Entry 8Y1K (electron microscopy, 3.10 A resolution); this record covers chains B and C of the 10 polymer chains in the assembly.

# Chain B (and C)
Name: TdpA
Organism: Thermus antranikianii DSM 12462
Notes: chain C of this document is another copy of the same molecule, construct and numbering; everything in this record applies to it too
Chain sequence (586 residues; numbered 1 to 586; the number before each row is that of its first residue):
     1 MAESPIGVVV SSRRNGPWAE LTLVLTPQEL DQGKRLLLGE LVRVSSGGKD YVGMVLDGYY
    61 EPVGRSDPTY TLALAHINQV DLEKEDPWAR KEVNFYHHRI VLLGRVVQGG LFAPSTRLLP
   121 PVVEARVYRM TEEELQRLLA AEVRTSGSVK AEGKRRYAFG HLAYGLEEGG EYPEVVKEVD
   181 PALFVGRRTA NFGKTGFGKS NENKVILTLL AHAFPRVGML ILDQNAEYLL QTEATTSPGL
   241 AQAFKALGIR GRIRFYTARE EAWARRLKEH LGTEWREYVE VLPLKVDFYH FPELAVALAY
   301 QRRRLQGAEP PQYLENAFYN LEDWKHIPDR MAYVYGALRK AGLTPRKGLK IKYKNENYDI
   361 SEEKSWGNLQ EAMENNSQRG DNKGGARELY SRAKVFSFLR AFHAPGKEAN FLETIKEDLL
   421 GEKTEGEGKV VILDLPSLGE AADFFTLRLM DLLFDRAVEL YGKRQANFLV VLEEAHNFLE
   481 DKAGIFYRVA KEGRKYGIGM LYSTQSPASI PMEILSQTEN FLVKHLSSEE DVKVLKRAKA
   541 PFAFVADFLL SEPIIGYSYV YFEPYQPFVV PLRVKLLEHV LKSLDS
Not modelled in the structure: 1-2, 142-156, 374-383 (chain C: 1-2, 145-154, 354-357, 374-383)
Residues lining bound ligands: AMP-PNP (ANP; phosphoaminophosphonic acid-adenylate ester): Lys-194, Thr-195, Gly-196, Phe-197, Gly-198, Lys-199, Ser-200, Asn-201, Ile-555, Gly-556, Val-574, Leu-576

# Interface between chain B and chain C
Contacting residue pairs (54):
  Arg-35(B) with Leu-118(C); Pro-121(C)
  Leu-37(B) with Arg-117(C); Leu-118(C), hydrophobic
  Leu-38(B) with Arg-14(C); Arg-117(C), hydrogen bond (backbone-side chain)
  Asp-57(B) with Arg-14(C)
  Gly-58(B) with Arg-13(C); Arg-14(C), hydrogen bond (backbone-backbone); Leu-119(C)
  Tyr-59(B) with Ser-12(C); Arg-13(C)
  Tyr-60(B) with Ser-12(C), hydrogen bond (backbone-backbone); Val-122(C), hydrophobic
  Asp-67(B) with Gly-64(C); Arg-65(C), salt bridge
  Thr-69(B) with Val-63(C)
  Tyr-70(B) with Val-63(C), hydrophobic; Gly-64(C)
  Leu-72(B) with Val-8(C), hydrophobic
  His-76(B) with Glu-29(C), salt bridge
  Ile-77(B) with Thr-26(C)
  Glu-83(B) with Glu-124(C)
  Arg-90(B) with Glu-124(C), salt bridge
  Asn-94(B) with Val-123(C)
  Tyr-96(B) with Ser-12(C); Leu-119(C)
  Tyr-164(B) with Arg-117(C)
  Gly-165(B) with Arg-117(C)
  Glu-167(B) with Thr-116(C), hydrogen bond; Arg-117(C), hydrogen bond (side chain-backbone); Leu-118(C)
  Glu-168(B) with Lys-49(C), salt bridge; Arg-105(C), salt bridge
  Lys-194(B) with Glu-563(C), salt bridge
  Asn-225(B) with Lys-495(C)
  Glu-363(B) with Lys-352(C), salt bridge
  Arg-400(B) with His-326(C), hydrogen bond
  Ser-527(B) with Ala-538(C); Ala-540(C)
  Ser-528(B) with Ser-516(C)
  Glu-529(B) with Arg-537(C)
  Asp-547(B) with Gly-16(C); Pro-17(C)
  Phe-548(B) with Arg-14(C); Arg-117(C)
  Ser-551(B) with Pro-17(C), hydrogen bond (side chain-backbone); Ser-115(C), hydrogen bond
  Glu-552(B) with Pro-114(C); Ser-115(C); Arg-117(C), salt bridge
  Pro-553(B) with Pro-114(C)
  Tyr-557(B) with Arg-117(C)
  Tyr-559(B) with Arg-117(C), hydrogen bond
Also at the interface, not in a pair above, chain B (46 interface residues in all): Leu-30, Leu-36, Gly-39, Ala-73, Val-93, Leu-166, Gln-224, Lys-394, His-476, Gln-505, Leu-550
Also at the interface, not in a pair above, chain C (44 interface residues in all): Gly-7, Val-9, Val-10, Ser-11, Trp-18, Gln-28, Phe-95, Ala-113, Pro-120, Asp-323, Lys-491, Gln-517, Lys-539

# In short
Chain B and chain C form an interface of 46 and 44 residues respectively, with 9 hydrogen bonds and 8 salt
bridges. Polar contacts include Asp-67(B)/Arg-65(C), His-76(B)/Glu-29(C) and Arg-90(B)/Glu-124(C). Ligands of
chain B: AMP-PNP.
Both chains are TdpA (Thermus antranikianii DSM 12462). Entry 8Y1K (The cryo-EM structure of TdpAB in complex
with AMPPNP and PT-DNA) was determined by electron microscopy, deposited together with 8WET and 8WFD.
